PDB entry 5MSK | X-ray diffraction, 3.60 A resolution | chains C and D of the 7 polymer chains in the assembly

== Chain C (and D) ==
Name: Proteasome activator complex subunit 2
From: Mus musculus
Notes: chain D of this document is another copy of the same molecule, construct and numbering; everything in this record applies to it too
UniProt: P97372 (PSME2_MOUSE); the author numbering skips numbers that UniProt does not, so the offset changes along the chain: -2 to 68 = UniProt 1-71; 82-249 = UniProt 72-239
Chain sequence (239 residues; each row starts with the number of its first residue; note: 13 numbers in that range are skipped by the numbering (no residue carries them; nothing is unmodelled there); numbers below 1 keep their minus sign (Met-2 is residue -2)):
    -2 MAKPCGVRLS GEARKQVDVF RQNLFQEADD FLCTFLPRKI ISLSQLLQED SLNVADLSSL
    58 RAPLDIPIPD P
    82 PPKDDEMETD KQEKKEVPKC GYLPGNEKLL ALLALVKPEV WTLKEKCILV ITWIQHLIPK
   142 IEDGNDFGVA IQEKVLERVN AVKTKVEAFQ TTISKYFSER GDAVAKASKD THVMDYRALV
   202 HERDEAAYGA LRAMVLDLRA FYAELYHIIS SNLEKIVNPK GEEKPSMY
Disordered / not traced: -2 to 8, 82-99, 246-249 (chain D: -2 to 2, 82-100, 242-249)
Swiss-Prot annotation at these positions:
  - modified residue: Ala-1 (N-acetylalanine), Ser7 (Phosphoserine)

== How chain C and chain D interact ==
Contacting residue pairs - 68 pairs, chain C then chain D:
  Asp26(C) with Arg5(D), salt bridge
  Leu29(C) with Val4(D), hydrophobic
  Cys30(C) with Arg5(D), hydrogen bond; Ala10(D)
  Pro34(C) with Ala10(D); Gln13(D); Val14(D), hydrophobic
  Arg35(C) with Gln13(D)
  Ile37(C) with Phe17(D), hydrophobic
  Ile38(C) with Gln13(D); Val16(D), hydrophobic
  Ile65(C) with Tyr103(D), hydrophobic
  Pro66(C) with Gly102(D); Tyr103(D)
  Pro68(C) with Gly102(D)
  Ile152(C) with Ile142(D), hydrophobic
  Lys155(C) with Ile142(D); Glu154(D), salt bridge
  Arg159(C) with Gln136(D)
  Lys187(C) with Asp183(D)
  Asp191(C) with Lys190(D)
  Thr192(C) with Tyr103(D)
  His193(C) with Gly102(D); Tyr103(D); Leu104(D), hydrogen bond (backbone-backbone); Ser189(D), hydrogen bond
  Val194(C) with Val185(D), hydrophobic; Ala186(D)
  Met195(C) with Tyr103(D), hydrogen bond; Leu104(D), hydrogen bond (backbone-backbone); Pro105(D), hydrophobic; Gly106(D)
  Asp196(C) with Gly106(D); Arg181(D), salt bridge; Gly182(D); Val185(D)
  Tyr197(C) with Gly182(D); Asp183(D), hydrogen bond; Ala186(D)
  Arg198(C) with Tyr103(D), hydrogen bond
  Leu200(C) with Phe178(D), hydrophobic; Ser179(D)
  Glu203(C) with Lys118(D), salt bridge; Phe178(D)
  Glu206(C) with Lys118(D), salt bridge
  Ala207(C) with Trp122(D)
  Gly210(C) with Trp122(D)
  Ala211(C) with Trp122(D)
  Arg213(C) with Glu126(D), salt bridge
  Ala214(C) with Lys125(D)
  Leu217(C) with Glu126(D)
  Asp218(C) with Ile129(D)
  Arg220(C) with Phe17(D)
  Ala221(C) with Thr133(D)
  Ala224(C) with Phe17(D), hydrophobic; His137(D)
  Glu225(C) with Gln136(D), hydrogen bond
  Tyr227(C) with Leu6(D); Val14(D)
  His228(C) with Gln136(D), hydrogen bond (side chain-backbone); His137(D), hydrogen bond (side chain-backbone); Ile139(D), hydrogen bond (side chain-backbone)
  Ser231(C) with Val4(D)
  Ser232(C) with Lys141(D)
  Asn233(C) with Lys141(D); Ile142(D), hydrogen bond (side chain-backbone)
  Leu234(C) with Gly3(D); Val4(D), hydrophobic
Interface residues without a listed pair, chain C (47 interface residues in all): Phe148, Ala199, Arg204, Ile229, Glu235
Interface residues without a listed pair, chain D (43 interface residues in all): Glu9, Arg18, Cys101, Ile132, Leu138, Glu143, Asp144, Lys164

== In short ==
Chain C and chain D form an interface of 47 and 43 residues respectively; the contacts include 12 hydrogen
bonds and 6 salt bridges. Among the polar pairs are Asp26(C)-Arg5(D), Lys155(C)-Glu154(D) and
Asp196(C)-Arg181(D).
Chain C and chain D are both Proteasome activator complex subunit 2 (Mus musculus); the structure, Mouse
PA28beta, was determined by X-ray diffraction together with 5MSJ and 5MX5 from the same study.
